9GJP - chains C and Y of the 15 polymer chains in the assembly; structure by electron microscopy, 3.40 A resolution.

Chain C:
Molecule: Origin recognition complex subunit 3
Organism: Saccharomyces cerevisiae
Reference sequence: P54790 (ORC3_YEAST); residue numbers follow UniProt; this construct covers 1-616
Amino-acid sequence (616 residues; numbered 1 to 616; the number before each row is that of its first residue):
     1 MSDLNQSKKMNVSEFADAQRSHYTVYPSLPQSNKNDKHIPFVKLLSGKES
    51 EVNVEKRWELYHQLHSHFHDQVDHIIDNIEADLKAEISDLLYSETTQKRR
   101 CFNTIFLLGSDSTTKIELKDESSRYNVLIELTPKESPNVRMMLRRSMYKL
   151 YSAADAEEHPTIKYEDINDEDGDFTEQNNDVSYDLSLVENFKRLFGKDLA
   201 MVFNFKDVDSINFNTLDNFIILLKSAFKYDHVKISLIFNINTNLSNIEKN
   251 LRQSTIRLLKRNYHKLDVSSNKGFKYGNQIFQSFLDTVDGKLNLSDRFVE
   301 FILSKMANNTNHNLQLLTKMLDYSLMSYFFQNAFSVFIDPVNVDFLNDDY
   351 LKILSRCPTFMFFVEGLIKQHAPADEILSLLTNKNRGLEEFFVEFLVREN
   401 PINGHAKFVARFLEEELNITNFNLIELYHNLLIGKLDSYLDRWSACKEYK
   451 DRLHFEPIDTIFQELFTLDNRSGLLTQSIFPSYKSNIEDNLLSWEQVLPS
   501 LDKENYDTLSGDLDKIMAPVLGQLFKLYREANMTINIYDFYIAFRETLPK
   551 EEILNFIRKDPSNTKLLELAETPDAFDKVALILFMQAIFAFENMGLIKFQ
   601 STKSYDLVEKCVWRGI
Unresolved in the structure: 1-15, 28-35, 159-182, 500-511
UniProt features mapped onto this chain:
  - modified residue: Ser2 (N-acetylserine)

Chain Y:
Molecule: 42-nt DNA strand
Sequence (42 nucleotides; row label = number of the first residue in the row):
    20 CGATCGATCGATCGATCGATCGATCGATCGATCGATCGATCG

How chain C and chain Y interact:
Contacting residue pairs (4; chain C residue first):
  Arg144(C) with DG61(Y), salt bridge to the phosphate
  Tyr148(C) with DG61(Y), hydrogen bond to the phosphate
  Lys603(C) with DT47(Y), phosphate contact; DC48(Y), salt bridge to the phosphate
Interface residues without a listed pair, chain C (5 interface residues in all): Arg145, Tyr183
Interface residues without a listed pair, chain Y (4 interface residues in all): DC60

Overview:
5 residues of chain C face 4 of chain Y across their interface; the contacts include 1 hydrogen bond and 2
salt bridges. Polar pairs include Tyr148(C)-DG61(Y), Arg144(C)-DG61(Y) and Lys603(C)-DC48(Y).
Here chain C is Origin recognition complex subunit 3 (Saccharomyces cerevisiae) and chain Y is a 42-nt DNA
strand. Entry 9GJP (OCCM maturation intermediate stalled with an Arginine Finger mutation in Mcm5: Conformer
2) was determined by electron microscopy, deposited together with 9GJW and 9GM5.
